Entry 7ST9 (electron microscopy, 2.20 A resolution); this record covers chains A and E of the 10 polymer chains in the assembly.

# Chain A
Molecule: Checkpoint protein RAD24
Source organism: Saccharomyces cerevisiae (strain ATCC 204508 / S288c)
UniProtKB: P32641 (RAD24_YEAST); residues 1-659 here = UniProt positions 1-659
Sequence (696 residues; each row starts with the number of its first residue):
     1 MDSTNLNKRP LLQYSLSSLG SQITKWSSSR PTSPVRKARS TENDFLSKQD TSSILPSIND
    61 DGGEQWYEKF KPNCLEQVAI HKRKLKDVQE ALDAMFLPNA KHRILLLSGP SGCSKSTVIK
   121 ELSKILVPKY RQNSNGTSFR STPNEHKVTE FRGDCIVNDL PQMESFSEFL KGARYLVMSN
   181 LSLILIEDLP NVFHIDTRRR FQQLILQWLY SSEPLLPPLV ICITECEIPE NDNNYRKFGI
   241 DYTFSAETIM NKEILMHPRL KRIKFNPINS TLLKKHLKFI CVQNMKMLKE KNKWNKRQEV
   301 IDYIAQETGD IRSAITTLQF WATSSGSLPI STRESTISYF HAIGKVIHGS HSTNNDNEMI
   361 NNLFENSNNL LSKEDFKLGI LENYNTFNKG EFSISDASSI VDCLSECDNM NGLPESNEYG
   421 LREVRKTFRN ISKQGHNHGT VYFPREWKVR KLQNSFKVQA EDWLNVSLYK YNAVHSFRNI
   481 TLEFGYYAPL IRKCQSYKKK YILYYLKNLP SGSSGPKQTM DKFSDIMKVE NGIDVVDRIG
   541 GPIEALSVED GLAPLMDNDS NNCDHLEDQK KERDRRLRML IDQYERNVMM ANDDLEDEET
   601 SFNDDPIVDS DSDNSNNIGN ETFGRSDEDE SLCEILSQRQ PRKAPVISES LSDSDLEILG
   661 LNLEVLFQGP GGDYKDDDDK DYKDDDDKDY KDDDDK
Not modelled in the structure: 1-62, 510-520, 548-563, 612-696
Differences from the reference sequence: expression tag (660-696)
Swiss-Prot annotation at these positions:
  - binding site (ATP): Gly109 to Ser116
  - modified residue (Phosphoserine): Ser652, Ser654
  - mutagenesis: Lys115 (K115E: Reduces NTP-binding and hydrolysis. Shows DNA damage sensitivity; K115R: No effect on NTP-binding and hydrolysis. Resistant to DNA damage)
From the paper describing this entry:
  - binding site for the 21-nt DNA strand: His341, Lys345, Ser350, His351
  - binding site for the 50-nt DNA strand: Gln162, Met163, Tyr339, Phe340, Phe443
  - specificity-determining residues: Phe340

# Chain E
Molecule: Replication factor C subunit 5
Source organism: Saccharomyces cerevisiae (strain ATCC 204508 / S288c)
UniProtKB: P38251 (RFC5_YEAST); residue numbers follow UniProt; this construct covers 1-354
Sequence (354 residues; each row starts with the number of its first residue):
     1 MSLWVDKYRP KSLNALSHNE ELTNFLKSLS DQPRDLPHLL LYGPNGTGKK TRCMALLESI
    61 FGPGVYRLKI DVRQFVTASN RKLELNVVSS PYHLEITPSD MGNNDRIVIQ ELLKEVAQME
   121 QVDFQDSKDG LAHRYKCVII NEANSLTKDA QAALRRTMEK YSKNIRLIMV CDSMSPIIAP
   181 IKSRCLLIRC PAPSDSEIST ILSDVVTNER IQLETKDILK RIAQASNGNL RVSLLMLESM
   241 ALNNELALKS SSPIIKPDWI IVIHKLTRKI VKERSVNSLI ECRAVLYDLL AHCIPANIIL
   301 KELTFSLLDV ETLNTTNKSS IIEYSSVFDE RLSLGNKAIF HLEGFIAKVM CCLD
Swiss-Prot annotation at these positions:
  - binding site (ATP): Val5, Ser17, Gly43 to Thr51, Arg231

# Chain A / chain E interface
Residue-residue contacts (118; chain A residue first):
  Glu374(A) - Lys337(E)
  Lys377(A) - Phe340(E)
  Leu378(A) - Tyr287(E)
  Leu378(A) - Lys337(E)
  Leu378(A) - Phe340(E)
  Leu381(A) - Arg283(E)  hydrogen bond (backbone-side chain)
  Leu381(A) - Phe340(E)  hydrophobic
  Leu381(A) - Glu343(E)
  Glu382(A) - Arg283(E)  salt bridge
  Glu382(A) - Tyr287(E)
  Tyr384(A) - Leu279(E)
  Tyr384(A) - Arg283(E)
  Tyr384(A) - Glu343(E)
  Asn385(A) - Val276(E)
  Asn385(A) - Ile280(E)
  Gly390(A) - Val276(E)
  Glu391(A) - Asn277(E)
  Phe392(A) - Val276(E)
  Ile394(A) - Ser275(E)
  Ile394(A) - Met350(E)  hydrophobic
  Ile394(A) - Cys351(E)  hydrogen bond (backbone-side chain)
  Ser395(A) - Cys351(E)
  Ser398(A) - Ala347(E)
  Ser398(A) - Lys348(E)
  Ser398(A) - Cys351(E)
  Val401(A) - Phe340(E)
  Val401(A) - Glu343(E)
  Val401(A) - Gly344(E)
  Asp402(A) - Arg331(E)  salt bridge
  Leu404(A) - Phe340(E)  hydrophobic
  Ser405(A) - Phe328(E)
  Ser405(A) - Arg331(E)  hydrogen bond
  Ser405(A) - His341(E)  hydrogen bond
  Glu406(A) - Arg331(E)  salt bridge
  Asp408(A) - Gly335(E)
  Asp408(A) - Asn336(E)  hydrogen bond (side chain-backbone)
  Asp408(A) - Lys337(E)  hydrogen bond (side chain-backbone)
  Asp408(A) - His341(E)  salt bridge
  Asn409(A) - Arg331(E)  hydrogen bond (side chain-backbone)
  Asn409(A) - Leu334(E)
  Asn409(A) - Gly335(E)
  Asn409(A) - His341(E)
  Arg445(A) - Arg283(E)
  Arg445(A) - Ala284(E)
  Arg445(A) - Tyr287(E)
  Glu446(A) - Tyr287(E)  hydrogen bond
  Val449(A) - Tyr287(E)  hydrophobic
  Leu452(A) - Ala291(E)  hydrophobic
  Gln453(A) - Leu290(E)  hydrogen bond (side chain-backbone)
  Gln453(A) - Ala291(E)
  Gln453(A) - Cys293(E)
  Phe456(A) - His292(E)
  Phe456(A) - Cys293(E)  hydrophobic
  Tyr469(A) - Ile70(E)
  Tyr471(A) - Met1(E)
  Tyr471(A) - Ser2(E)
  Asn472(A) - Tyr66(E)
  Asn472(A) - Leu68(E)
  Ala473(A) - Asp6(E)
  His475(A) - Asp6(E)  salt bridge
  Arg478(A) - Glu142(E)
  Arg478(A) - Asp172(E)  salt bridge
  Arg478(A) - Ile298(E)
  Asn479(A) - Asn45(E)
  Asn479(A) - Arg231(E)  hydrogen bond
  Thr481(A) - Cys293(E)
  Thr481(A) - Ile294(E)
  Leu482(A) - Trp259(E)  hydrogen bond (backbone-side chain)
  Glu483(A) - Asn45(E)
  Glu483(A) - Asn229(E)  hydrogen bond
  Glu483(A) - Arg231(E)  salt bridge
  Glu483(A) - Val232(E)
  Phe484(A) - Leu3(E)  hydrophobic
  Phe484(A) - Val5(E)  hydrophobic
  Phe484(A) - Arg231(E)
  Tyr486(A) - Ile255(E)
  Tyr486(A) - Lys256(E)
  Tyr486(A) - Pro257(E)  hydrophobic
  Tyr486(A) - Asp258(E)
  Tyr487(A) - Leu235(E)  hydrophobic
  Tyr487(A) - Met236(E)
  Tyr487(A) - Ser239(E)
  Tyr487(A) - Ile255(E)  hydrogen bond (side chain-backbone)
  Tyr487(A) - Lys256(E)
  Tyr487(A) - Pro257(E)
  Ile491(A) - Glu238(E)
  Ile491(A) - Ser239(E)
  Ile491(A) - Leu242(E)  hydrophobic
  Arg492(A) - Met1(E)  hydrogen bond (side chain-backbone)
  Arg492(A) - Leu3(E)
  Cys494(A) - Leu242(E)  hydrophobic
  Cys494(A) - Asn243(E)
  Gln495(A) - Leu242(E)
  Lys498(A) - Glu245(E)  salt bridge
  Phe523(A) - Leu246(E)  hydrophobic
  Asp525(A) - Met1(E)  hydrogen bond (backbone-backbone)
  Asp525(A) - Lys7(E)  salt bridge
  Lys528(A) - Met1(E)
  Arg538(A) - Asp258(E)  salt bridge
  Arg538(A) - His292(E)
  Ile539(A) - His292(E)
  Gly540(A) - His292(E)  hydrogen bond (backbone-side chain)
  Gly541(A) - His292(E)  hydrogen bond (backbone-side chain)
  Pro542(A) - His292(E)
  Ile543(A) - Asp258(E)
  Ile543(A) - Trp259(E)
  Ile543(A) - Val262(E)  hydrophobic
  Ile543(A) - Asp288(E)
  Ile543(A) - His292(E)
  Glu544(A) - Asp288(E)  hydrogen bond (backbone-side chain)
  Ala545(A) - Val262(E)
  Ala545(A) - Val285(E)  hydrophobic
  Ala545(A) - Asp288(E)  hydrogen bond (backbone-side chain)
  Leu546(A) - Lys265(E)
  Leu546(A) - Leu266(E)
  Leu546(A) - Lys269(E)
  Leu546(A) - Val285(E)  hydrophobic
  Ser547(A) - Lys265(E)
Other interface residues (no listed pair), chain A (68 interface residues in all): Lys389, Ser393, Ala397, Lys457, Leu468, Val474, Ser476, Phe477, Ala488, Leu490, Ile526
Other interface residues (no listed pair), chain E (70 interface residues in all): Val88, Asp100, Glu209, Leu289, Pro295, Asn297, Glu330, Ile339

# In short
68 residues of chain A face 70 of chain E across their interface, with 19 hydrogen bonds and 10 salt bridges.
Polar pairs include Glu382(A)-Arg283(E), Asp402(A)-Arg331(E) and Glu406(A)-Arg331(E). The paper reports a
binding site for the 50-nt DNA strand at Gln162(A), Met163(A) and Tyr339(A) among others; a binding site for
the 21-nt DNA strand at His341(A), Lys345(A) and Ser350(A) among others.
Chain A is Checkpoint protein RAD24 and chain E is Replication factor C subunit 5, both from Saccharomyces
cerevisiae (strain ATCC 204508 / S288c); the structure, Open state of Rad24-RFC:9-1-1 bound to a 5' ss/dsDNA
junction, was determined by electron microscopy together with 7STE and 7STB from the same study.
